PDB entry 8REA | electron microscopy, 3.40 A resolution | chains C and R of the 9 polymer chains in the assembly

Chain C:
Name: DNA-directed RNA polymerase subunit beta
From: Escherichia coli K-12
Reference sequence: P0A8V2 (RPOB_ECOLI); residues 1-1341 here = UniProt positions 1-1341
Amino-acid sequence (1341 residues; numbered 1 to 1341; the number before each row is that of its first residue):
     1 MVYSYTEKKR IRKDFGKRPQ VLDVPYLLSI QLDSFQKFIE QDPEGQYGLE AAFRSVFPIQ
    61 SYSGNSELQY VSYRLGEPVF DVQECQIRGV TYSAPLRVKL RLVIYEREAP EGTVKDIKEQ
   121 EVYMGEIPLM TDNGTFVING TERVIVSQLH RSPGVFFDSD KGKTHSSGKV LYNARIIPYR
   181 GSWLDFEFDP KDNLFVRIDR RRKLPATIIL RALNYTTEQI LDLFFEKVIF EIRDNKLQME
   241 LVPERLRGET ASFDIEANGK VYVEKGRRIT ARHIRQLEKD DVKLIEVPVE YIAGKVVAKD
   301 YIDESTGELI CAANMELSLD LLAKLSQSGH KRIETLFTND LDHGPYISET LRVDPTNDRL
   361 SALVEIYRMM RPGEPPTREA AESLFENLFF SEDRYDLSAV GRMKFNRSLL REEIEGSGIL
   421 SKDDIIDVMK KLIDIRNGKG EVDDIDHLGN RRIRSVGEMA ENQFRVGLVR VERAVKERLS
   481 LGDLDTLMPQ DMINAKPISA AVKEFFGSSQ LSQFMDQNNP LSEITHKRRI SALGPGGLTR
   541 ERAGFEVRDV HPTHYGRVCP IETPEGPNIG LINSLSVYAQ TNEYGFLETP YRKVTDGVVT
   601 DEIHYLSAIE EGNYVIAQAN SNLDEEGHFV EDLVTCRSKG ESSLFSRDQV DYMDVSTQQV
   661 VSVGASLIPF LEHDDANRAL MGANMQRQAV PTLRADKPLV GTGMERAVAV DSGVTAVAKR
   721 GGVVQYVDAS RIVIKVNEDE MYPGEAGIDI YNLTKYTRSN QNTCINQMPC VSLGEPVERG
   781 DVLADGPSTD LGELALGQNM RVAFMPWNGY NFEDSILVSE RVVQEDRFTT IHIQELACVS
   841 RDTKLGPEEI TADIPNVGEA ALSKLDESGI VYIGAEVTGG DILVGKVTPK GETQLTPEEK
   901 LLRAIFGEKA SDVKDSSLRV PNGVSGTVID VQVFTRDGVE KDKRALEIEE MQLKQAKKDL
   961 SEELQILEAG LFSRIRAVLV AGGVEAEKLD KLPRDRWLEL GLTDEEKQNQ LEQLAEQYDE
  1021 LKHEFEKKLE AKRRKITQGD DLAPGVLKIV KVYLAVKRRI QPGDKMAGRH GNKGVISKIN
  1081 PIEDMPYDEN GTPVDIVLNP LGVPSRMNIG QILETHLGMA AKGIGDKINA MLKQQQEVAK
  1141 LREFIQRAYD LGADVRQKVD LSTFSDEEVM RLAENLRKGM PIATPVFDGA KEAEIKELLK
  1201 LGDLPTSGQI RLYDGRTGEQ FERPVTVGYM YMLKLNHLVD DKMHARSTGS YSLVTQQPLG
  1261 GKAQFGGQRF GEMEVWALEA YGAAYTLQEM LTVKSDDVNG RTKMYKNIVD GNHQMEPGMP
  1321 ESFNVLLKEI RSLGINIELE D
UniProt features mapped onto this chain:
  - modified residue (N6-acetyllysine): Lys1022, Lys1200
  - mutagenesis: Ile561 (I561S: Resistant to antibiotics salinamide A and B), Ile569 (I569S: Resistant to antibiotics salinamide A and B), Ala665 (A665E: Resistant to antibiotics salinamide A and B), Asp675 (D675A/G: Resistant to antibiotics salinamide A and B), Asn677 (N677H/K: Resistant to antibiotics salinamide A and B), Leu680 (L680M: Resistant to antibiotics salinamide A and B), Glu813 (E813K: Disrupts the enzyme's active center)

Chain R:
Molecule: 5-nt RNA strand
From: Klebsiella oxytoca
Sequence (5 nucleotides; each row starts with the number of its first residue; numbers below 1 keep their minus sign (G-1 is residue -1)):
    -1 GCCGC
Metal / ion sites: Mg2+: C3 (shared with 3 residues of chain D)

How chain C and chain R interact:
Contacting residue pairs (8; chain C residue first):
  Leu533(C) - C0(R)  phosphate contact
  Arg540(C) - G-1(R)  salt bridge to the phosphate
  Arg540(C) - C0(R)  salt bridge to the phosphate
  Pro564(C) - C1(R)  phosphate contact
  Asn568(C) - C0(R)  hydrogen bond to the phosphate
  Gln688(C) - C1(R)  hydrogen bond to the phosphate
  Gln688(C) - G2(R)  hydrogen bond to the phosphate
  Lys1073(C) - C3(R)  phosphate contact
Other interface residues (no listed pair), chain C (9 interface residues in all): Gln510, Lys1065, His1237

Overview:
The interface between chain C and chain R involves 9 residues on one side and 5 on the other; the contacts
include 3 hydrogen bonds and 2 salt bridges. Polar pairs include Asn568(C)-C0(R), Gln688(C)-C1(R) and
Gln688(C)-G2(R). UniProt lists 7 mutagenesis sites on chain C.
Here chain C is DNA-directed RNA polymerase subunit beta (Escherichia coli K-12) and chain R is a 5-nt RNA
strand (Klebsiella oxytoca). Entry 8REA (Cryo-EM structure of bacterial RNA polymerase-sigma54 initial
transcribing complex - 5nt post-translocated complex) was determined by electron microscopy (same publication
as 8RE4, 8REB, 8REC, 8RED and 8REE).
